Entry 3D2W (X-ray diffraction, 1.65 A resolution); this record covers chains A and B.

Chain A:
Name: TAR DNA-binding protein 43
Source organism: Mus musculus
Notes: fragment: RRM2 motif
Reference sequence: Q921F2 (TADBP_MOUSE); numbering as in UniProt (aligned over 192-265)
Sequence (89 residues; numbered 180 to 268; the number before each row is that of its first residue):
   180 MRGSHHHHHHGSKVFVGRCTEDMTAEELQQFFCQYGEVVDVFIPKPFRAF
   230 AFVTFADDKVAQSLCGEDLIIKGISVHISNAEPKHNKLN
Not modelled in the structure: 180-189, 262-268
Construct notes: expression tag (180-191, 266-268)
Curated features (UniProtKB/Swiss-Prot):
  - cross-link: Lys-263 (Glycyl lysine isopeptide (Lys-Gly) (interchain with G-Cter in SUMO2))
From the paper describing this entry:
  - self-association interface (contacts with another copy of this molecule); pairs are residue here / residue on that copy: Gln-209/Cys-212 (hydrogen bond), Asp-247/Asp-247 (backbone contact), Gly-245, Ile-249
  - contacts within the chain: Gln-208/Cys-212 (hydrogen bond)
  - binding site for the 10-nt DNA strand (chain B): Lys-192, Phe-194, Phe-221, Phe-231, Ser-258, Asn-259, Glu-261

Chain B:
Molecule: 10-nt DNA strand
Sequence (10 nucleotides; row label = number of the first residue in the row):
     1 GTTGAGCGTT
Not modelled in the structure: 1

How chain A and chain B interact:
Pairs across the interface (19):
  Lys-192(A) with DG4(B), hydrogen bond to the base
  Phe-194(A) with DT2(B), base contact; DT3(B), stacking on the base
  Gly-196(A) with DT2(B), base contact
  Arg-197(A) with DT2(B), hydrogen bond to the base
  Phe-221(A) with DG4(B), sugar contact; DA5(B), phosphate contact
  Arg-227(A) with DT2(B), sugar contact; DG4(B), salt bridge to the phosphate
  Phe-229(A) with DT3(B), sugar contact; DG4(B), phosphate contact
  Phe-231(A) with DT3(B), base contact; DG4(B), stacking on the base
  Ser-258(A) with DT3(B), hydrogen bond to the base
  Asn-259(A) with DT3(B), hydrogen bond to the base
  Ala-260(A) with DT3(B), base contact; DG4(B), base contact
  Glu-261(A) with DT3(B), hydrogen bond to the base; DG4(B), hydrogen bond to the base
Other interface residues (no listed pair), chain A (15 interface residues in all): Pro-223, Ala-228, His-256

Summary:
15 residues of chain A and 4 residues of chain B are in contact, with 6 hydrogen bonds, 1 salt bridge and 2
aromatic stacking contacts. Polar contacts include Lys-192(A)/DG4(B), Arg-197(A)/DT2(B) and Ser-258(A)/DT3(B).
From the paper: a binding site for the 10-nt DNA strand (chain B) at Lys-192(A), Phe-194(A) and Phe-221(A)
among others; a self-association interface involving Gln-209(A), Cys-212(A) and Gly-245(A) among others.
Chain A is TAR DNA-binding protein 43 (Mus musculus) and chain B is a 10-nt DNA strand; the structure, Crystal
structure of mouse TDP-43 RRM2 domain in complex with DNA, was determined by X-ray diffraction.
